PDB entry 3SZ2 | X-ray diffraction, 2.15 A resolution | chains A and D of the 3 polymer chains in the assembly

Chain A:
Protein: DNA polymerase I, thermostable
From: Thermus aquaticus
Notes: EC 2.7.7.7; fragment: Klenow Fragment
UniProtKB: P19821 (DPO1_THEAQ); residues 293-832 here = UniProt positions 293-832
Amino-acid sequence (540 residues; numbered 293 to 832; the number before each row is that of its first residue):
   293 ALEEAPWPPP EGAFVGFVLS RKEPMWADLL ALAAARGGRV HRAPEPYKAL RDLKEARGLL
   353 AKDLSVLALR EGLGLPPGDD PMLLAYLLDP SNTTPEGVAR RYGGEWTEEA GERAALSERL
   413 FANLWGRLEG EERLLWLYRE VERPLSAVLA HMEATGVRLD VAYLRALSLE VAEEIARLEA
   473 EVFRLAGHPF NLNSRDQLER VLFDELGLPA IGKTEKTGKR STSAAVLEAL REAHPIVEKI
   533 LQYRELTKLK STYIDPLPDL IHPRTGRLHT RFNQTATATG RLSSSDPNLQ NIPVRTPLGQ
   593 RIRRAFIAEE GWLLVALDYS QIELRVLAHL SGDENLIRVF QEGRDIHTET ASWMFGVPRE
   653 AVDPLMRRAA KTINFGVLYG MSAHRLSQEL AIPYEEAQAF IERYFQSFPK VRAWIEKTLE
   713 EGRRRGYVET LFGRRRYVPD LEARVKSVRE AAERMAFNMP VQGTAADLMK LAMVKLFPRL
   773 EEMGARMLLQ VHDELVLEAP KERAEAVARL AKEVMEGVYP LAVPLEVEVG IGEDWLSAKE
Not modelled in the structure: 645-654
From the paper describing this entry:
  - binding site for the 16-nt DNA strand (chain D): Tyr671

Chain D:
Molecule: 16-nt DNA strand
Sequence (16 nucleotides; each row starts with the number of its first residue):
   201 AAAGCGCGCC GTGGTC
Not modelled in the structure: 201-203

Interface between chain A and chain D:
Contacting residue pairs (39; chain A residue first):
  Asn483(A) - DT212(D)  hydrogen bond to the phosphate
  Asn485(A) - DG211(D)  phosphate contact
  Asn485(A) - DT212(D)  phosphate contact
  Ser486(A) - DT212(D)  hydrogen bond to the phosphate
  Ser486(A) - DG213(D)  hydrogen bond to the phosphate
  Asp488(A) - DG213(D)  sugar contact
  Gln489(A) - DG213(D)  hydrogen bond to the phosphate
  Ser543(A) - DC210(D)  sugar contact
  Thr544(A) - DC210(D)  sugar contact
  Ala568(A) - DC207(D)  sugar contact
  Ala568(A) - DG208(D)  phosphate contact
  Thr569(A) - DC207(D)  phosphate contact
  Ala570(A) - DG206(D)  phosphate contact
  Ala570(A) - DC207(D)  hydrogen bond to the phosphate
  Thr571(A) - DG206(D)  sugar contact
  Arg573(A) - DG206(D)  base contact
  Ser575(A) - DC207(D)  phosphate contact
  Ser575(A) - DG208(D)  hydrogen bond to the phosphate
  Ser576(A) - DG208(D)  sugar contact
  Ser577(A) - DG208(D)  phosphate contact
  Ser577(A) - DC209(D)  phosphate contact
  Asp578(A) - DC209(D)  hydrogen bond to the phosphate
  Asn580(A) - DG208(D)  hydrogen bond to the sugar
  Asn580(A) - DC209(D)  phosphate contact
  Tyr671(A) - DG204(D)  base contact
  Tyr671(A) - DC205(D)  stacking on the base
  Gly672(A) - DG204(D)  sugar contact
  Met673(A) - DG204(D)  sugar contact
  Ser674(A) - DG204(D)  hydrogen bond to the phosphate
  Arg677(A) - DG204(D)  hydrogen bond to the base
  Glu681(A) - DG204(D)  base contact
  Arg728(A) - DG206(D)  salt bridge to the phosphate
  Arg746(A) - DG204(D)  sugar contact
  Arg746(A) - DC205(D)  salt bridge to the phosphate
  Met747(A) - DC205(D)  phosphate contact
  Met747(A) - DG206(D)  phosphate contact
  Asn750(A) - DC205(D)  sugar contact
  Gln754(A) - DC205(D)  hydrogen bond to the base
  Gln754(A) - DG206(D)  hydrogen bond to the sugar
Interface residues without a listed pair, chain A (34 interface residues in all): Lys540, Pro548, Asn565, Pro579, Asn583, His784

Summary:
The interface between chain A and chain D involves 34 residues on one side and 10 on the other, with 12
hydrogen bonds, 2 salt bridges and 1 aromatic stacking contact. Polar contacts include Arg677(A)-DG204(D),
Gln754(A)-DC205(D) and Asn580(A)-DG208(D). The paper reports a binding site for the 16-nt DNA strand (chain D)
at Tyr671(A).
Chain A is DNA polymerase I, thermostable (Thermus aquaticus) and chain D is a 16-nt DNA strand; the
structure, Crystal structure of the large fragment of DNA polymerase I from Thermus Aquaticus in an open ...,
was determined by X-ray diffraction (same publication as 3SV3, 3SV4, 3SYZ and 3RTV).
